4QW3 - chains B and C of the 28 polymer chains in the assembly; structure by X-ray diffraction, 2.90 A resolution.

# Chain B
Protein: Proteasome subunit alpha type-3
From: Saccharomyces cerevisiae
Notes: EC 3.4.25.1
UniProtKB: P23638 (PSA3_YEAST); residues 0-257 here correspond to UniProt positions 1-258 (UniProt number = residue number + 1)
Amino-acid sequence (258 residues; numbered 0 to 257; the number before each row is that of its first residue; numbering starts at 0):
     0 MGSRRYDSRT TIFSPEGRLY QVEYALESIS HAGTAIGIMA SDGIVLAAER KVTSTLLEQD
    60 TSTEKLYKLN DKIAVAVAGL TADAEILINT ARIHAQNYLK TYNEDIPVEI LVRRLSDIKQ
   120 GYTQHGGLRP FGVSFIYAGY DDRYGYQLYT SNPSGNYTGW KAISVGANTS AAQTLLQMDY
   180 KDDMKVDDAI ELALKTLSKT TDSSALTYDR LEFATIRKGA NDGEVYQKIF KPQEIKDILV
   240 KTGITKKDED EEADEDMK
Not modelled in the structure: 0, 245-257
Curated features (UniProtKB/Swiss-Prot):
  - cross-link (Glycyl lysine isopeptide (Lys-Gly)): Lys99 (interchain with G-Cter in ubiquitin), Lys198 (interchain with G-Cter in ubiquitin), Lys230 (interchain with G-Cter in ubiquitin)

# Chain C
Protein: Proteasome subunit alpha type-4
From: Saccharomyces cerevisiae
Notes: EC 3.4.25.1
UniProtKB: P40303 (PSA4_YEAST); residues -1 to 252 here correspond to UniProt positions 1-254 (UniProt number = residue number + 2)
Amino-acid sequence (254 residues; row label = number of the first residue in the row; numbers below 1 keep their minus sign (Met-1 is residue -1)):
    -1 MSGYDRALSI FSPDGHIFQV EYALEAVKRG TCAVGVKGKN CVVLGCERRS TLKLQDTRIT
    59 PSKVSKIDSH VVLSFSGLNA DSRILIEKAR VEAQSHRLTL EDPVTVEYLT RYVAGVQQRY
   119 TQSGGVRPFG VSTLIAGFDP RDDEPKLYQT EPSGIYSSWS AQTIGRNSKT VREFLEKNYD
   179 RKEPPATVEE CVKLTVRSLL EVVQTGAKNI EITVVKPDSD IVALSSEEIN QYVTQIEQEK
   239 QEQQEQDKKK KSNH
Not modelled in the structure: -1 to 0, 241-252
Curated features (UniProtKB/Swiss-Prot):
  - modified residue: Thr58 (Phosphothreonine)

# How chain B and chain C interact
Residue-residue contacts (75; chain B residue first):
  Arg3(B) - Arg4(C)  hydrogen bond (backbone-side chain)
  Asp6(B) - Tyr2(C)  hydrogen bond
  Asp6(B) - Arg4(C)  salt bridge
  Arg8(B) - Arg4(C)
  Thr10(B) - Leu6(C)
  Thr10(B) - Arg125(C)
  Ile11(B) - Leu6(C)  hydrophobic
  Ile11(B) - Gln17(C)
  Phe12(B) - Gln17(C)  hydrogen bond (backbone-side chain)
  Phe12(B) - Tyr20(C)  hydrophobic
  Phe12(B) - Ala21(C)  hydrophobic
  Phe12(B) - Leu76(C)  hydrophobic
  Phe12(B) - Arg125(C)
  Phe12(B) - Pro126(C)
  Phe12(B) - Gly128(C)
  Ser13(B) - Tyr20(C)
  Pro14(B) - Tyr20(C)  hydrophobic
  Pro14(B) - Glu23(C)
  Glu15(B) - Glu23(C)
  Glu15(B) - Arg27(C)  hydrogen bond (backbone-side chain)
  Gly16(B) - Tyr20(C)
  Gly16(B) - Glu23(C)
  Gly16(B) - Ala24(C)
  Gly16(B) - Arg27(C)  hydrogen bond (backbone-side chain)
  Arg17(B) - Arg27(C)
  Leu18(B) - Leu76(C)  hydrophobic
  Leu18(B) - Arg125(C)
  Met38(B) - Asp54(C)
  Met38(B) - Arg56(C)
  Arg112(B) - Arg81(C)
  Ser115(B) - Arg81(C)  hydrogen bond (backbone-side chain)
  Asp116(B) - Arg81(C)  salt bridge
  Asp116(B) - Ile82(C)
  Gln119(B) - Ala78(C)
  Gln119(B) - Asp79(C)
  Gln119(B) - Ile82(C)
  Thr122(B) - Arg125(C)  hydrogen bond (backbone-side chain)
  Gln123(B) - Tyr118(C)
  Gln123(B) - Gly123(C)
  Gln123(B) - Val124(C)
  Gln123(B) - Arg125(C)  hydrogen bond (backbone-backbone)
  Gln123(B) - Phe127(C)
  His124(B) - Gly123(C)
  His124(B) - Val124(C)
  Gly125(B) - Tyr2(C)
  Gly125(B) - Gly123(C)  hydrogen bond (backbone-backbone)
  Gly126(B) - Tyr2(C)
  Tyr143(B) - Arg56(C)  hydrogen bond (backbone-side chain)
  Tyr143(B) - Ile57(C)  hydrophobic
  Tyr145(B) - Arg56(C)  hydrogen bond (backbone-side chain)
  Gln146(B) - Ile57(C)
  Leu147(B) - Ile57(C)
  Tyr148(B) - Ile57(C)
  Ser153(B) - Ala78(C)
  Gly154(B) - Ala78(C)
  Gly154(B) - Arg81(C)  hydrogen bond (backbone-side chain)
  Asn155(B) - Asn77(C)
  Asn155(B) - Ala78(C)
  Tyr156(B) - Pro59(C)  hydrophobic
  Tyr156(B) - Arg81(C)
  Gly158(B) - Gln53(C)
  Gly158(B) - Asp54(C)  hydrogen bond (backbone-backbone)
  Gly158(B) - Thr58(C)  hydrogen bond (backbone-side chain)
  Trp159(B) - Leu50(C)  hydrophobic
  Trp159(B) - Lys51(C)
  Trp159(B) - Leu52(C)
  Trp159(B) - Gln53(C)
  Trp159(B) - Asp54(C)
  Lys160(B) - Leu52(C)  hydrogen bond (backbone-backbone)
  Lys160(B) - Gln53(C)
  Lys160(B) - Asp54(C)
  Ala161(B) - Leu52(C)  hydrogen bond (backbone-backbone)
  Gln172(B) - Lys51(C)
  Leu175(B) - Leu52(C)
  Gln176(B) - Leu52(C)
Interface residues without a listed pair, chain B (40 interface residues in all): Thr157, Tyr179

# Overview
The interface between chain B and chain C involves 40 residues on one side and 31 on the other, with 16
hydrogen bonds and 2 salt bridges. Polar pairs include Asp6(B)-Arg4(C), Asp116(B)-Arg81(C) and
Arg3(B)-Arg4(C).
Here chain B is Proteasome subunit alpha type-3 and chain C is Proteasome subunit alpha type-4, both from
Saccharomyces cerevisiae. Entry 4QW3 (yCP beta5-C63F mutant in complex with bortezomib) was determined by
X-ray diffraction together with 4QUX, 4QUY, 4QV0, 4QV1, 4QV3, 4QV4 and 42 further entries from the same study.
